PDB entry 8FXW | electron microscopy, 2.70 A resolution | chains A and K of the 12 polymer chains in the assembly

== Chain A (and K) ==
Molecule: CPXV040 protein
From: Cowpox virus (Brighton Red)
Notes: chain K of this document is another copy of the same molecule, construct and numbering; everything in this record applies to it too
UniProtKB: Q8QN22 (Q8QN22_CWPXB); residue numbers follow UniProt; this construct covers 18-220
Sequence (225 residues; numbered 15 to 239; the number before each row is that of its first residue):
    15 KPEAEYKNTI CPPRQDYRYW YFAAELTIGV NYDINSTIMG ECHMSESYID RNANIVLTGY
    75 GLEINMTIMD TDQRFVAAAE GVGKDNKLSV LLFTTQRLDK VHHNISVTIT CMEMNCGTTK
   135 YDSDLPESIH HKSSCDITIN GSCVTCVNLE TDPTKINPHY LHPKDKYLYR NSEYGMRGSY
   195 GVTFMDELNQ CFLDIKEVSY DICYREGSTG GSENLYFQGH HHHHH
Unresolved in the structure: 15-17, 221-239
Construct notes: expression tag (15-17, 221-239)
Disulfide bonds: C56-C217, C125-C157, C160-C205
Residues lining bound ligands:
  - N-acetylglucosamine (NAG; 2-acetamido-2-deoxy-beta-D-glucopyranose), molecule 1: V70, E77, N79
  - N-acetylglucosamine (NAG), molecule 2: H116, N118, S148
  - N-acetylglucosamine (NAG), molecule 3: H176, K178, D179, K180, Y181, L182

== Chain A / chain K interface ==
Pairs across the interface (30):
  Y20(A) - C130(K)
  Y20(A) - G131(K)
  Y20(A) - T132(K)
  Y20(A) - T133(K)
  Y20(A) - K134(K)
  Y20(A) - G155(K)
  Y20(A) - S156(K)  hydrogen bond (side chain-backbone)
  K21(A) - G131(K)
  K21(A) - T132(K)  hydrogen bond (backbone-backbone)
  N22(A) - C130(K)
  N22(A) - S156(K)
  T23(A) - C130(K)  hydrogen bond (backbone-backbone)
  T23(A) - G131(K)  hydrogen bond (side chain-backbone)
  C25(A) - C130(K)  hydrophobic
  P26(A) - M126(K)
  R28(A) - E127(K)  salt bridge
  R32(A) - E55(K)  salt bridge
  R32(A) - Y74(K)
  R32(A) - G75(K)
  R32(A) - E127(K)  salt bridge
  Y33(A) - Y46(K)
  Y33(A) - D47(K)  hydrogen bond (side chain-backbone)
  Y33(A) - E127(K)
  Y33(A) - M128(K)  hydrophobic
  Q110(A) - M128(K)
  Q110(A) - N129(K)
  Y181(A) - D47(K)
  Y181(A) - I48(K)
  Y181(A) - N49(K)
  Y183(A) - D47(K)
Other interface residues (no listed pair), chain A (13 interface residues in all): I24

== In short ==
13 residues of chain A and 18 residues of chain K are in contact; the contacts include 5 hydrogen bonds and 3
salt bridges. Polar pairs include R28(A)-E127(K), R32(A)-E55(K) and R32(A)-E127(K). Ligands of chain A: 3
copies of N-acetylglucosamine.
Chain A and chain K are both CPXV040 protein (Cowpox virus (Brighton Red)); the structure, Cryo-EM structure
of cowpox virus M2 in complex with human B7.1 (hexameric ring), was determined by electron microscopy.
